8DJR - chain A; structure by X-ray diffraction, 1.46 A resolution.

Chain A:
Molecule: L-ascorbate peroxidase
Source organism: Sorghum bicolor
Notes: EC 1.11.1.11
UniProt: C5WNL8 (C5WNL8_SORBI); residues 1-250 here = UniProt positions 1-250
Amino-acid sequence (250 residues; each row starts with the number of its first residue):
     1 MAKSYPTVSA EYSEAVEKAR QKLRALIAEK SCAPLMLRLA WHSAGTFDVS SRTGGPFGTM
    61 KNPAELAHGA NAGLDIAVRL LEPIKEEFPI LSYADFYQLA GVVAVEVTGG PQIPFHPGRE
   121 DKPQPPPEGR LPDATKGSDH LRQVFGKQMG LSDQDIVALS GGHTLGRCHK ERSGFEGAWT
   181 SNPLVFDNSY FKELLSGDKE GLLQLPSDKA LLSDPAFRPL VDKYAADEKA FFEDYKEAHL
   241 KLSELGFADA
Metal / ion sites: heme Fe near His163 (its only coordinating residue here); Na+: Thr164, Thr180, Asn182, Val185, Asp187
Residues lining bound ligands: heme (HEM): Pro34, Leu35, Leu37, Arg38, Trp41, Pro132, Asp133, Ala134, Leu141, Phe145, Leu159, Ser160, Gly162, His163, Leu165, Gly166, Arg167, Cys168, His169, Arg172, Ser173, Phe175, Trp179, Leu205, Ser207, Tyr235
From the paper describing this entry:
  - binding site for heme: His42, Arg167, His169, Ser173
  - contacts within the chain: Arg38-His42, His42-Asn71 (hydrogen bond)
  - heme coordination: His163
  - Na+ coordination: Thr164, Thr180, Asn182, Asp187
  - binding site for heme: Arg38, Ala134 (from molecular simulation)
  - mutagenesis - R38L, W41F, H42A, R172A: decreased catalytic activity on ascorbate
  - mutagenesis - R172A: decreased catalytic activity on p-coumarate
  - mutagenesis - W41F, H42A: decreased catalytic activity on polymerization
  - catalytic residues: Arg38, Trp41, His42

Overview:
Chain A binds heme. The Na+ site is built by Thr164, Thr180, Asn182, Val185 and Asp187. From the paper:
catalytic residues Arg38, Trp41 and His42; R38L, W41F and H42A, among others, reduce catalytic activity on
ascorbate.
Chain A is L-ascorbate peroxidase (Sorghum bicolor); the structure, Cytosolic ascorbate peroxidase from
Sorghum bicolor, was determined by X-ray diffraction, deposited together with 8DJS, 8DJT, 8DJU, 8DJW and 8DJX.
